PDB entry 6AYH | X-ray diffraction, 2.05 A resolution | chain A

[Chain A]
Name: TetR family transcriptional regulator
Source organism: Salmonella choleraesuis
UniProt: A0A1S0ZXA5 (A0A1S0ZXA5_SALCE); residues 4-201 here correspond to UniProt positions 1-198 (UniProt number = residue number - 3)
Sequence (201 residues; each row starts with the number of its first residue):
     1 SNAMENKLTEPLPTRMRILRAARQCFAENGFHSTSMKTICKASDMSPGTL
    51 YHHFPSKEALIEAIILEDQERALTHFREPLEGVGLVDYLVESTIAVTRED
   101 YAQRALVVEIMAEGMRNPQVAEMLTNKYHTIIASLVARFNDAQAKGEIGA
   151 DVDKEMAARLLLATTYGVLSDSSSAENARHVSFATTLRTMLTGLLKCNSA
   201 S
Disordered / not traced: 1-5, 198-201
Differences from the reference sequence: expression tag (1-3)
Modified positions: Mse4 (selenomethionine); Mse16, Mse36, Mse45, Mse111, Mse115, Mse123, Mse156 (selenomethionine; parent Met)
Small-molecule neighbours: 4-nitrophenyl glucosiduronic acid (C3G; 4-nitrophenyl beta-D-glucopyranosiduronic acid): Asp68, Arg71, Ala72, His75, Phe76, Leu89, Ser92, Thr93, Val96, Glu99, Gln103, Val107, Lys127, Ile131, Leu135, Leu161, Leu162, Thr165, Tyr166, Leu169
Reported in the primary citation:
  - binding site for 4-nitrophenyl glucosiduronic acid: His75, Leu89
  - mutagenesis - L89M (Kd 15 uM): increased binding to E17-glucuronide
  - mutagenesis - L89M (Kd 3.0 uM): increased binding to Indo-glucuronide
  - specificity-determining residues: Leu89

[Overview]
Ligands of chain A: 4-nitrophenyl glucosiduronic acid. From the paper: a binding site for 4-nitrophenyl
glucosiduronic acid at His75 and Leu89; L89M increases binding to E17-glucuronide.
Chain A is TetR family transcriptional regulator (Salmonella choleraesuis); the structure, Salmonella enterica
GusR, was determined by X-ray diffraction, deposited together with 6AZ6 and 6AZH.
